PDB entry 7WHJ | electron microscopy, 3.27 A resolution | chains B and E of the 6 polymer chains in the assembly

[Chain B]
Molecule: Spike glycoprotein
Organism: Severe acute respiratory syndrome coronavirus 2
Reference sequence: P0DTC2 (SPIKE_SARS2); aligned to UniProt positions 1-1208 over residues 1-1208
Amino-acid sequence (1285 residues; each row starts with the number of its first residue; note: 8 numbers in that range are skipped by the numbering (no residue carries them; nothing is unmodelled there); a row labelled like 177A-177E holds insertion residues (177A, then the next letters in order)):
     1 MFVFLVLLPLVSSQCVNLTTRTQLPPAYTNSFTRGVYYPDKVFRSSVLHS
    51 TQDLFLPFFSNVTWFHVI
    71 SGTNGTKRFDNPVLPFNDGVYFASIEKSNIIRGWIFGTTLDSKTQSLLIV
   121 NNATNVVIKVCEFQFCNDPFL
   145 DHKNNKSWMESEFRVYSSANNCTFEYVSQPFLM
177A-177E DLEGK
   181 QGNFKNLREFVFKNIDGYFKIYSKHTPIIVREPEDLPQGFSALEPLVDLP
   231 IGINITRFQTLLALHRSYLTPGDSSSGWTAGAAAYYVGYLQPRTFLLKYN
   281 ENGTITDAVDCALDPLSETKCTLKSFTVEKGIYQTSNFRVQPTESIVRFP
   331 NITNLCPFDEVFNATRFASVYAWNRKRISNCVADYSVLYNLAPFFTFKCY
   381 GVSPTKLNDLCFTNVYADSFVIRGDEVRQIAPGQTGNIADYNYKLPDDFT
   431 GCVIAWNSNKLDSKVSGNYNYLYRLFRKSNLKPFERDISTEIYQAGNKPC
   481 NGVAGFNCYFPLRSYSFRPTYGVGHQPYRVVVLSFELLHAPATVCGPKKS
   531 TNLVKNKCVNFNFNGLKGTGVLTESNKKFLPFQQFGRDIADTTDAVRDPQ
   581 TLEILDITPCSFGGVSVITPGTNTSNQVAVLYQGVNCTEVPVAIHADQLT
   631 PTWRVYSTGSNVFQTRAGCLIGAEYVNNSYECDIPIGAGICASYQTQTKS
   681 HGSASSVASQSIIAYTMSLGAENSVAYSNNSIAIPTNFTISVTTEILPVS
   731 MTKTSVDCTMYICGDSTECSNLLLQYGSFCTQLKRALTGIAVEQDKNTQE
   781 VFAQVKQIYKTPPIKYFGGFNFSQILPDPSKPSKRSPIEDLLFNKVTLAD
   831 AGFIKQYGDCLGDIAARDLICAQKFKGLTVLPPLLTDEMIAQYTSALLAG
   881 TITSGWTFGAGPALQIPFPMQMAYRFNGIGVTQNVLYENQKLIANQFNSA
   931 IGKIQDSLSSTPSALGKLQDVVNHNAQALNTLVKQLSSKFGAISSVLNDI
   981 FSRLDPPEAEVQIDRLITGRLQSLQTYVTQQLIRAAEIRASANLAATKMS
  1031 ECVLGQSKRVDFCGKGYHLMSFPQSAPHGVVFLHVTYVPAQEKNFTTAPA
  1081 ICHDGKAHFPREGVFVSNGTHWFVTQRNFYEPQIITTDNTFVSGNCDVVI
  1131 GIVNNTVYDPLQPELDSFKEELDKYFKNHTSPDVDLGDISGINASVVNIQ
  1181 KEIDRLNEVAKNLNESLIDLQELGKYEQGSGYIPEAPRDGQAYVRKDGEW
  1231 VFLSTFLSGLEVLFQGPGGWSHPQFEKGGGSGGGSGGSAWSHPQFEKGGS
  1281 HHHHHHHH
Unresolved in the structure: 1-13, 71-77, 145-155, 177A-177E, 248-257, 621-640, 677-688, 828-846, 1148-1288
Cystine bridges: Cys15-Cys136, Cys131-Cys166, Cys291-Cys301, Cys336-Cys361, Cys379-Cys432, Cys391-Cys525, Cys480-Cys488, Cys538-Cys590, Cys617-Cys649, Cys662-Cys671, Cys738-Cys760, Cys743-Cys749, Cys1032-Cys1043, Cys1082-Cys1126
Covalent attachments: N-acetylglucosamine (NAG) linked to Asn61, Asn165, Asn234, Asn282, Asn331, Asn343, Asn616, Asn709, Asn717, Asn801, Asn1074, Asn1098, Asn1134
Differences from the reference sequence: variant Val67 (Ala in P0DTC2), Ile95 (Thr in P0DTC2), Asp145 (Gly142 in P0DTC2), Ile209 (Leu212 in P0DTC2), Asp339 (Gly in P0DTC2), Leu371 (Ser in P0DTC2), Pro373 (Ser in P0DTC2), Phe375 (Ser in P0DTC2), Asn417 (Lys in P0DTC2), Lys440 (Asn in P0DTC2), Ser446 (Gly in P0DTC2), Asn477 (Ser in P0DTC2), Lys478 (Thr in P0DTC2), Ala484 (Glu in P0DTC2), Arg493 (Gln in P0DTC2), Ser496 (Gly in P0DTC2), Arg498 (Gln in P0DTC2), Tyr501 (Asn in P0DTC2), His505 (Tyr in P0DTC2), Lys547 (Thr in P0DTC2), Gly614 (Asp in P0DTC2), Tyr655 (His in P0DTC2), Lys679 (Asn in P0DTC2), His681 (Pro in P0DTC2), Lys764 (Asn in P0DTC2), Tyr796 (Asp in P0DTC2), Pro817 (Phe in P0DTC2), Lys856 (Asn in P0DTC2), His954 (Gln in P0DTC2), Lys969 (Asn in P0DTC2), Phe981 (Leu in P0DTC2); insertion (212-214); engineered mutation Gly682 (Arg in P0DTC2), Ser683 (Arg in P0DTC2), Ser685 (Arg in P0DTC2), Pro892 (Ala in P0DTC2), Pro899 (Ala in P0DTC2), Pro942 (Ala in P0DTC2), Pro986 (Lys in P0DTC2), Pro987 (Val in P0DTC2); expression tag (1209-1288)
UniProt features mapped onto this chain:
  - region: Asn280 to Cys301 (Putative superantigen), Arg403 to Asp405 (Integrin-binding motif), Asn448 to Phe456 (Immunodominant HLA epitope recognized by the CD8+), Ser816 to Tyr837 (Fusion peptide 1), Lys835 to Phe855 (Fusion peptide 2), Asp1163 to Glu1202 (Heptad repeat 2)
  - site: Arg815, Ser816 (Cleavage)
  - glycosylation: Asn17 (N-linked (GlcNAc...) (complex) asparagine), Asn61 (N-linked (GlcNAc...) (hybrid) asparagine), Asn74 (N-linked (GlcNAc...) (complex) asparagine), Asn122 (N-linked (GlcNAc...) (hybrid) asparagine), Asn149 (N-linked (GlcNAc...) (complex) asparagine), Asn165 (N-linked (GlcNAc...) (complex) asparagine), Asn234 (N-linked (GlcNAc...) (high mannose) asparagine), Asn282 (N-linked (GlcNAc...) (complex) asparagine), Thr323 (O-linked (GalNAc) threonine), Ser325 (O-linked (HexNAc...) serine), Asn331 (N-linked (GlcNAc...) (complex) asparagine), Asn343 (N-linked (GlcNAc...) (complex) asparagine), Asn603 (N-linked (GlcNAc...) (hybrid) asparagine), Asn616 (N-linked (GlcNAc...) (complex) asparagine), Asn657 (N-linked (GlcNAc...) (complex) asparagine), Thr676 (O-linked (GlcNAc...) threonine), Thr678 (O-linked (GlcNAc...) threonine), Asn709 (N-linked (GlcNAc...) (high mannose) asparagine), Asn717 (N-linked (GlcNAc...) (hybrid) asparagine), Asn801 (N-linked (GlcNAc...) (hybrid) asparagine) and 6 more in UniProt

[Chain E]
Molecule: Bn03_nano1
Organism: Homo sapiens
Amino-acid sequence (138 residues; each row starts with the number of its first residue):
     1 EVQLVESGGGLVQPGGSLRLSCAASDSSFYDYEMSWVRQVPGKTPEWIGS
    51 MYPSGRTYINPSLKSLVTISRDNSENMLYLQMNSLRAEDTAMYYCVSNWA
   101 SGSTGDYWGQGTLVTVSSGGGGSGGGGSGGGGSGGGGS
Unresolved in the structure: 119-138
Cystine bridges: Cys22-Cys95

[Chain B / chain E interface]
Pairs across the interface - 36 pairs, chain B then chain E:
  Arg346(B) with Ala100(E); Ser103(E), hydrogen bond (backbone-side chain); Trp108(E)
  Phe347(B) with Gly102(E)
  Ala348(B) with Ser101(E)
  Ser349(B) with Ala100(E); Ser101(E)
  Tyr351(B) with Glu33(E), hydrogen bond
  Ala352(B) with Ser101(E)
  Asn354(B) with Ser101(E); Gly102(E), hydrogen bond (side chain-backbone); Thr104(E)
  Lys444(B) with Lys43(E); Pro45(E), hydrogen bond (side chain-backbone)
  Tyr449(B) with Trp47(E); Pro61(E)
  Asn450(B) with Pro45(E); Glu46(E); Trp47(E); Trp99(E)
  Leu452(B) with Tyr52(E); Tyr58(E), hydrophobic
  Thr470(B) with Tyr52(E); Ser54(E); Arg56(E)
  Glu471(B) with Ser54(E); Arg56(E), salt bridge
  Ile472(B) with Arg56(E)
  Gly482(B) with Arg56(E)
  Phe490(B) with Arg56(E)
  Leu492(B) with Tyr52(E); Tyr58(E), hydrogen bond (backbone-side chain)
  Arg493(B) with Tyr58(E); Pro61(E)
  Ser494(B) with Trp47(E); Tyr58(E)
Interface residues without a listed pair, chain E (21 interface residues in all): Thr44, Pro53, Thr57, Ser62

[Summary]
The interface between chain B and chain E involves 19 residues on one side and 21 on the other; the contacts
include 5 hydrogen bonds and 1 salt bridge. Polar contacts include Glu471(B)-Arg56(E), Arg346(B)-Ser103(E) and
Tyr351(B)-Glu33(E).
Chain B is Spike glycoprotein (Severe acute respiratory syndrome coronavirus 2) and chain E is Bn03_nano1
(Homo sapiens); the structure, The state 1 complex structure of Omicron spike with Bn03 (1-up RBD, 3
nanobodies), was determined by electron microscopy (same publication as 7WHI and 7WHK).
